PDB entry 8IOD | electron microscopy, 2.59 A resolution | chains A and N of the 6 polymer chains in the assembly

[Chain A]
Molecule: Guanine nucleotide-binding protein G(i) subunit alpha-1, Guanine nucleotide-binding protein G(s) subunit alpha isoforms short
Organism: Homo sapiens
UniProtKB: chimeric construct of P63096, P63092: residues 1-18 from P63096 (GNAI1_HUMAN) positions 1-18 (same numbers); residues 19-59 from P63092 positions 26-66 (UniProt number = residue number + 7); residues 60-180 from P63096 (GNAI1_HUMAN) positions 60-180 (same numbers); residues 181-361 from P63092 positions 204-384 (UniProt number = residue number + 23)
Sequence (361 residues; each row starts with the number of its first residue):
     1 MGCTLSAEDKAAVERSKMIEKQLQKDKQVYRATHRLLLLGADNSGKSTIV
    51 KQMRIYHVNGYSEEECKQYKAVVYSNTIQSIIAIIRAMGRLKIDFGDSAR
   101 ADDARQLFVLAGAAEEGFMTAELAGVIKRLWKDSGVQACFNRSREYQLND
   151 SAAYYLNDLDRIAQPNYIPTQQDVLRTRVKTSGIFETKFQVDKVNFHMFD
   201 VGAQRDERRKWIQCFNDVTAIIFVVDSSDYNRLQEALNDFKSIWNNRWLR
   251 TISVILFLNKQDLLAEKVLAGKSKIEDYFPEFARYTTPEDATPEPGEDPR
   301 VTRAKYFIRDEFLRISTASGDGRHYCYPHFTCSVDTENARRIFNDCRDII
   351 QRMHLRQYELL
Disordered / not traced: 1-4, 58-180
Construct notes: engineered mutation Asp42 (Gly49 in P63092), Asn43 (Glu50 in P63092), Tyr56 (Leu63 in P63092), Ala203 (Gly226 in P63092), Asp226 (Ala249 in P63092), Asp229 (Ser252 in P63092), Asp239 (Leu272 in P63092), Ser333 (Ala366 in P63092), Ala339 (Ile372 in P63092), Ile342 (Val375 in P63092)

[Chain N]
Molecule: Nanobody-35
Organism: Homo sapiens
Notes: antibody fragment or engineered binder
Sequence (160 residues; numbered -21 to 138; the number before each row is that of its first residue; numbers below 1 keep their minus sign (Met-21 is residue -21)):
   -21 MKYLLPTAAAGLLLLAAQPAMAQVQLQESGGGLVQPGGSLRLSCAASGFT
    29 FSNYKMNWVRQAPGKGLEWVSDISQSGASISYTGSVKGRFTISRDNAKNT
    79 LYLQMNSLKPEDTAVYYCARCPAPFTRDCFDVTSTTYAYRGQGTQVTVSS
   129 HHHHHHEPEA
Disordered / not traced: -21 to 1, 128-138
Cystine bridges: Cys22-Cys96, Cys99-Cys107

[Interface between chain A and chain N]
Residue-residue contacts (30):
  Asp206(A) - Ser112(N)
  Asp206(A) - Thr113(N)  hydrogen bond (side chain-backbone)
  Asp206(A) - Thr114(N)
  Glu207(A) - Asp109(N)
  Glu207(A) - Thr114(N)
  Glu207(A) - Tyr115(N)
  Arg208(A) - Phe108(N)
  Arg208(A) - Asp109(N)  hydrogen bond (backbone-side chain)
  Arg209(A) - Pro100(N)
  Arg209(A) - Phe108(N)
  Arg209(A) - Asp109(N)  salt bridge
  Arg209(A) - Tyr115(N)
  Arg209(A) - Ala116(N)
  Gln234(A) - Trp47(N)
  Gln234(A) - Thr61(N)
  Asn238(A) - Trp47(N)
  Lys241(A) - Lys33(N)
  Lys241(A) - Arg105(N)
  Ser242(A) - Asp106(N)
  Ser242(A) - Cys107(N)  hydrogen bond (side chain-backbone)
  Ser242(A) - Phe108(N)
  Asn245(A) - Arg105(N)  hydrogen bond
  Asn245(A) - Asp106(N)
  Asn246(A) - Asp106(N)
  Asn246(A) - Phe108(N)
  Arg250(A) - Arg105(N)
  Tyr278(A) - Gly62(N)
  Tyr278(A) - Ser63(N)  hydrogen bond (backbone-backbone)
  Pro280(A) - Gly62(N)
  Ser319(A) - Arg105(N)  hydrogen bond
Also at the interface, not in a pair above, chain A (19 interface residues in all): Arg205, Ile243, Asp277, Phe279, Gly320
Also at the interface, not in a pair above, chain N (18 interface residues in all): Lys65, Tyr117

[Summary]
19 residues of chain A face 18 of chain N across their interface; the contacts include 6 hydrogen bonds and 1
salt bridge. Among the polar pairs are Arg209(A)-Asp109(N), Asp206(A)-Thr113(N) and Arg208(A)-Asp109(N).
Here chain A is Guanine nucleotide-binding protein G(i) subunit alpha-1, Guanine nucleotide-binding protein
G(s) subunit alpha isoforms short and chain N is Nanobody-35, both from Homo sapiens. Entry 8IOD (Cryo-EM
structure of the PG-901-bound human melanocortin receptor 5 (MC5R)-Gs complex) was determined by electron
microscopy together with 8INR and 8IOC from the same study.
